PDB entry 6EZO | electron microscopy, 4.10 A resolution (low resolution: residue-level contacts below are approximate; hydrogen-bond / salt-bridge calls are withheld) | chains C and D of the 10 polymer chains in the assembly

# Chain C (and D)
Protein: Translation initiation factor eIF-2B subunit beta
From: Homo sapiens
Notes: engineered mutation(s): 3xFLAG inserted at position +4 of the protein sequence; chain D of this document is another copy of the same molecule, construct and numbering; everything in this record applies to it too
UniProtKB: P49770 (EI2BB_HUMAN); residues 5-351 here = UniProt positions 5-351
Amino-acid sequence (373 residues; numbered -21 to 351; the number before each row is that of its first residue; numbers below 1 keep their minus sign (Met-21 is residue -21)):
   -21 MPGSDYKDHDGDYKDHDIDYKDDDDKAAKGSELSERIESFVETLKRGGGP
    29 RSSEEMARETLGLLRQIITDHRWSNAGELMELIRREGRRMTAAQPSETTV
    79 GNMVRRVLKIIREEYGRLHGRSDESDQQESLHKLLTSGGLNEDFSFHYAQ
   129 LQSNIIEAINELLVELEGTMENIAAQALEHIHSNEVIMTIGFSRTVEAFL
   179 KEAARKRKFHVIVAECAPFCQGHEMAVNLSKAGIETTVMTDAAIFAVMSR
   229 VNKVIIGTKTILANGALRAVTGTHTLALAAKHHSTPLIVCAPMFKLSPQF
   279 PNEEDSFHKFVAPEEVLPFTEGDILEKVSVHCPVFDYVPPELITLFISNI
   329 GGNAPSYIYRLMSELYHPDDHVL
Not modelled in the structure: -21 to 11, 97-127, 350-351 (chain D: -21 to 11, 98-127, 350-351)
Sequence notes: initiating methionine (-21); expression tag (-20 to 4)
Ligand contacts: ISRIB (C7B; 2-(4-chloranylphenoxy)-N-[4-[2-(4-chloranylphenoxy)ethanoylamino]cyclohexyl]ethanamide): Asn162, Val164, His188, Ile190, Thr215, Val225
Curated features (UniProtKB/Swiss-Prot):
  - natural variant: Val85 (V85E: In VWM2), Ala127 (A127V: Found in a patient with Rett syndrome-like phenotype; uncertain significance), Ser171 (S171F: In VWM2), Pro196 (P196S: In VWM2), Gly200 (G200V: In VWM2), Glu213 (E213G: In VWM2), Cys268 (C268Y: In VWM2), Lys273 (K273R: In VWM2), Val316 (V316D: In VWM2), Gly329 (G329V: In VWM2)
From the paper describing this entry:
  - binding site for ISRIB: Asn162, Val164, His188, Ile190, Thr215

# How chain C and chain D interact
Residue-residue contacts (8):
  His160(C) - Arg228(D)
  Arg228(C) - His160(D)
  Asn230(C) - Arg228(D)
  His260(C) - Ser262(D)
  His261(C) - His261(D)
  His261(C) - Ser262(D)
  Ser262(C) - His260(D)
  Ser262(C) - His261(D)
Other interface residues (no listed pair), chain C (7 interface residues in all): Lys231
Other interface residues (no listed pair), chain D (7 interface residues in all): Asn230, Lys231

# In short
Chain C and chain D each contribute 7 residues to their interface. Bound to chain C: ISRIB. The paper reports
a binding site for ISRIB at Asn162(C), Val164(C) and His188(C) among others.
Both chains are Translation initiation factor eIF-2B subunit beta (Homo sapiens). Entry 6EZO (Eukaryotic
initiation factor EIF2B in complex with ISRIB) was determined by electron microscopy.
